Entry 8HY0 (electron microscopy, 3.10 A resolution); this record covers chains E and J of the 16 polymer chains in the assembly.

Chain E:
Name: Histone H3
Source organism: Xenopus laevis
UniProtKB: A0A310TTQ1 (A0A310TTQ1_XENLA); residues 1-135 here correspond to UniProt positions 2-136 (UniProt number = residue number + 1)
Amino-acid sequence (135 residues; numbered 1 to 135; the number before each row is that of its first residue):
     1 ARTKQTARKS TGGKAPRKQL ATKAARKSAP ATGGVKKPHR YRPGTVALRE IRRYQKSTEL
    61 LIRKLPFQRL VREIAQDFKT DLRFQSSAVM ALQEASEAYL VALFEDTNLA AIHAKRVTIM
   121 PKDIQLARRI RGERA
Unresolved in the structure: 20-37, 135
Modified residues: Lys36 (2-{[(2R)-2-amino-2-carboxyethyl]sulfanyl}-N,N,N-trimethylethanaminium; ML3)
Differences from the reference sequence: engineered mutation Ala110 (Cys111 in A0A310TTQ1)

Chain J:
Molecule: 352-nt DNA strand
Sequence (352 nucleotides; numbered 1 to 352; the number before each row is that of its first residue):
     1 ATCGCTGTTC AATACATGCA CAGGATGTAT ATATCTGACA CGTGCCTGGA GACTAGGGAG
    61 TAATCCCCTT GGCGGTTAAA ACGCGGGGGA CAGCGCGTAC GTGCGTTTAA GCGGTGCTAG
   121 AGCTGTCTAC GACCAATTGA GCGGCCTCGG CACCGGGATT CTCCAGTCTA GAACTGGCAG
   181 TACTTTCAAT ACATGCACAG GATGTATATA TCTGACACGT GCCTGGAGAC TAGGGAGTAA
   241 TCCCCTTGGC GGTTAAAACG CGGGGGACAG CGCGTACGTG CGTTTAAGCG GTGCTAGAGC
   301 TGTCTACGAC CAATTGAGCG GCCTCGGCAC CGGGATTCTC GATATCGAAT TC
Unresolved in the structure: 1-10, 181-352

How chain E and chain J interact:
Residue-residue contacts (24; chain E residue first):
  Arg40(E) - DG101(J)  base contact
  Arg40(E) - DT102(J)  hydrogen bond to the base
  Arg40(E) - DG103(J)  hydrogen bond to the sugar
  Tyr41(E) - DT26(J)  sugar contact
  Tyr41(E) - DG103(J)  phosphate contact
  Pro43(E) - DG101(J)  sugar contact
  Pro43(E) - DT102(J)  sugar contact
  Gly44(E) - DG101(J)  hydrogen bond to the phosphate
  Gly44(E) - DT102(J)  hydrogen bond to the phosphate
  Thr45(E) - DT102(J)  phosphate contact
  Val46(E) - DT102(J)  phosphate contact
  Ala47(E) - DT102(J)  hydrogen bond to the phosphate
  Arg49(E) - DG27(J)  sugar contact
  Arg49(E) - DT28(J)  salt bridge to the phosphate
  Lys56(E) - DA29(J)  salt bridge to the phosphate
  Arg63(E) - DA110(J)  phosphate contact
  Arg63(E) - DG111(J)  phosphate contact
  Lys64(E) - DG111(J)  hydrogen bond to the phosphate
  Leu65(E) - DA110(J)  sugar contact
  Leu65(E) - DG111(J)  hydrogen bond to the phosphate
  Pro66(E) - DA110(J)  sugar contact
  Arg69(E) - DA110(J)  salt bridge to the phosphate
  Arg83(E) - DG120(J)  sugar contact
  Lys115(E) - DA92(J)  salt bridge to the phosphate
Also at the interface, not in a pair above, chain E (18 interface residues in all): His39, Arg42
Also at the interface, not in a pair above, chain J (13 interface residues in all): DG24, DA119

Overview:
The interface between chain E and chain J involves 18 residues on one side and 13 on the other, with 7
hydrogen bonds and 4 salt bridges. Polar pairs include Arg40(E)-DT102(J), Arg40(E)-DG103(J) and
Gly44(E)-DG101(J).
Chain E is Histone H3 (Xenopus laevis) and chain J is a 352-nt DNA strand; the structure, Composite cryo-EM
structure of the histone deacetylase complex Rpd3S in complex with nucleosome, was determined by electron
microscopy together with 8HXX, 8HXY, 8HXZ and 8JHO from the same study.
